PDB entry 2WWB | electron microscopy, 6.48 A resolution (low resolution: residue-level contacts below are approximate; hydrogen-bond / salt-bridge calls are withheld) | chains D and O of the 15 polymer chains in the assembly

# Chain D
Molecule: 5.8s RRNA
Organism: Triticum aestivum
Sequence (63 nucleotides; numbered 41 to 103; the number before each row is that of its first residue):
    41 AGAACGCAGCGAAAUGCGAUACGUAAUGUGAAUUGCAGAAUUCCGUGAAU
    91 CAUCGAAUCUUUG

# Chain O
Protein: 60S ribosomal protein L39
Organism: Triticum aestivum
Chain sequence (51 residues; numbered 1 to 51; the number before each row is that of its first residue):
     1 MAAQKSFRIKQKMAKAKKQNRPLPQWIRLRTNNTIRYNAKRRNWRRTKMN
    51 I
Disordered / not traced: 38-51

# Chain D / chain O interface
Residue-residue contacts - 23 pairs, chain D then chain O:
  A44(D) / Lys-12(O)
  C45(D) / Lys-12(O)
  G46(D) / Lys-15(O)
  G46(D) / Ala-16(O)
  G46(D) / Gln-19(O)
  C47(D) / Lys-15(O)
  C47(D) / Gln-19(O)
  C50(D) / Trp-26(O)
  G51(D) / Arg-21(O)
  G51(D) / Trp-26(O)
  A52(D) / Arg-21(O)
  A52(D) / Pro-22(O)
  A52(D) / Leu-23(O)
  A52(D) / Pro-24(O)
  A52(D) / Ile-27(O)
  A52(D) / Arg-28(O)
  A53(D) / Arg-21(O)
  A53(D) / Arg-36(O)
  A53(D) / Tyr-37(O)
  G75(D) / Trp-26(O)
  G75(D) / Ile-27(O)
  C76(D) / Arg-30(O)
  A77(D) / Arg-30(O)
Interface residues without a listed pair, chain D (12 interface residues in all): A54
Interface residues without a listed pair, chain O (15 interface residues in all): Asn-20

# Overview
12 residues of chain D and 15 residues of chain O are in contact.
Here chain D is 5.8s RRNA and chain O is 60S ribosomal protein L39, both from Triticum aestivum. Entry 2WWB
(Cryo-EM structure of the mammalian SEC61 complex bound to the actively translating wheat germ 80S ribosome)
was determined by electron microscopy together with 2WW9 and 2WWA from the same study.
